PDB entry 1TD9 | X-ray diffraction, 2.75 A resolution | chains A and B

== Chain A (and B) ==
Name: Phosphate acetyltransferase
From: Bacillus subtilis
Notes: EC 2.3.1.8; chain B of this document is another copy of the same molecule, construct and numbering; everything in this record applies to it too
UniProt: P39646 (PTA_BACSU); residues 2-323 here correspond to UniProt positions 1-322 (UniProt number = residue number - 1)
Chain sequence (329 residues; each row starts with the number of its first residue; numbers below 1 keep their minus sign (Gly-5 is residue -5)):
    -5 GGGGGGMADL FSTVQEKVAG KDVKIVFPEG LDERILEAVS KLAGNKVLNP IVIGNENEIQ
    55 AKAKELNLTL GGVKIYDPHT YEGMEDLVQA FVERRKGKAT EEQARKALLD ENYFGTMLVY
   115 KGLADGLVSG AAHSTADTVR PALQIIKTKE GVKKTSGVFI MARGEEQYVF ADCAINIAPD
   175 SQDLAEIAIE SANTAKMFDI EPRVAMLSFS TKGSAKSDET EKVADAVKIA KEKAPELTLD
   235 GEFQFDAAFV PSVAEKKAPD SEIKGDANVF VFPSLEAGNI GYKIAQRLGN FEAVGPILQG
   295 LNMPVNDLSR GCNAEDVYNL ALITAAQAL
Unresolved in the structure: -5 to 0 (chain B: -5 to -1)
Construct notes: cloning artifact (-5 to 0); initiating methionine (1)

== How chain A and chain B interact ==
Contacting residue pairs (55; chain A residue first):
  Arg157(A) - Leu282(B)  hydrogen bond (side chain-backbone)
  Arg157(A) - Asn284(B)
  Ile171(A) - Phe203(B)  hydrophobic
  Ile171(A) - Ser211(B)
  Ile171(A) - Glu213(B)
  Ala172(A) - Glu213(B)
  Leu201(A) - Ile274(B)  hydrophobic
  Ser202(A) - Ile274(B)
  Phe203(A) - Ile171(B)  hydrophobic
  Phe203(A) - Leu269(B)  hydrophobic
  Phe203(A) - Glu270(B)
  Phe203(A) - Asn273(B)
  Glu213(A) - Ile171(B)
  Lys216(A) - Glu270(B)  salt bridge
  Gln238(A) - Asn273(B)  hydrogen bond
  Phe239(A) - Lys277(B)
  Phe239(A) - Ile278(B)  hydrophobic
  Phe239(A) - Leu282(B)  hydrophobic
  Asp240(A) - Lys277(B)  salt bridge
  Asp240(A) - Arg281(B)  salt bridge
  Phe243(A) - Arg281(B)
  Phe243(A) - Leu282(B)  hydrophobic
  Val244(A) - Arg281(B)
  Pro267(A) - Glu270(B)
  Ser268(A) - Glu270(B)
  Leu269(A) - Phe203(B)  hydrophobic
  Glu270(A) - Phe203(B)
  Glu270(A) - Glu213(B)
  Glu270(A) - Lys216(B)  salt bridge
  Glu270(A) - Pro267(B)
  Glu270(A) - Ser268(B)
  Asn273(A) - Ser202(B)
  Asn273(A) - Phe203(B)
  Asn273(A) - Gln238(B)  hydrogen bond
  Ile274(A) - Leu201(B)  hydrophobic
  Ile274(A) - Ser202(B)
  Ile274(A) - Phe266(B)  hydrophobic
  Ile274(A) - Pro267(B)
  Lys277(A) - Gln238(B)
  Lys277(A) - Phe239(B)
  Lys277(A) - Asp240(B)  salt bridge
  Ile278(A) - Phe239(B)  hydrophobic
  Ile278(A) - Phe266(B)  hydrophobic
  Gln280(A) - Asp240(B)
  Arg281(A) - Asp240(B)  salt bridge
  Arg281(A) - Phe243(B)
  Arg281(A) - Val244(B)
  Arg281(A) - Val247(B)
  Leu282(A) - Arg157(B)  hydrogen bond (backbone-side chain)
  Leu282(A) - Phe239(B)  hydrophobic
  Leu282(A) - Phe243(B)  hydrophobic
  Leu282(A) - Ala279(B)  hydrophobic
  Gly283(A) - Gly283(B)
  Asn284(A) - Arg157(B)
  Phe285(A) - Leu282(B)  hydrophobic
Also at the interface, not in a pair above, chain A (32 interface residues in all): Val247, Phe266, Ala271, Gly275, Ala279
Also at the interface, not in a pair above, chain B (35 interface residues in all): Tyr162, Phe164, Ala172, Ala271, Gly275, Gln280, Phe285

== Summary ==
The interface between chain A and chain B involves 32 residues on one side and 35 on the other; the contacts
include 4 hydrogen bonds and 6 salt bridges. Polar contacts include Lys216(A)-Glu270(B), Asp240(A)-Lys277(B)
and Asp240(A)-Arg281(B).
Chain A and chain B are both Phosphate acetyltransferase (Bacillus subtilis); the structure, Crystal Structure
of a Phosphotransacetylase from Bacillus subtilis, was determined by X-ray diffraction.
